Entry 9NWI (electron microscopy, 2.80 A resolution); this record covers chains R and Z of the 30 polymer chains in the assembly.

== Chain R ==
Name: Head-to-Tail adapter
Organism: Pseudomonas virus Pa223
UniProt: A0A5P1KVX0 (A0A5P1KVX0_9CAUD); numbering as in UniProt (aligned over 1-208)
Amino-acid sequence (208 residues; row label = number of the first residue in the row):
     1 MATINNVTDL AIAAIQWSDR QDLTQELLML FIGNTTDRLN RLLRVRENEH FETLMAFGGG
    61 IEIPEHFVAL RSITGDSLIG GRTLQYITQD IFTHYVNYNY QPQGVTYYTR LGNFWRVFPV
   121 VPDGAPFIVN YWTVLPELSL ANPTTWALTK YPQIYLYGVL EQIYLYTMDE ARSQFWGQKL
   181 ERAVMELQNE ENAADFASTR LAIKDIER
Unresolved in the structure: 1

== Chain Z ==
Name: Capsid and scaffold protein
Organism: Pseudomonas virus Pa223
UniProt: A0A5Q5ANX5 (A0A5Q5ANX5_9CAUD); numbering as in UniProt (aligned over 1-513)
Amino-acid sequence (513 residues; row label = number of the first residue in the row):
     1 MALERQEVKN PTGIVTDIAP ADLPLEKWSF GNNVRFKNGK AQKALGHTPI FDTAQAPILD
    61 MFPFIRNNIP YWLLCGEQRM YLADGTTVVD VSPGGHSASV TSRWSSGSFN GVIFANNPSN
   121 YPYVLMPQNS GFIPMPNWPA NTFAKRMKSF KNFMIALNVT QNSVEMPQMV WWSTSADAGG
   181 IPVSWDPTDP TKDAGQNTLA DTNGAIVDGV KLRDSFIIYK EDSVYSMRYI GGLFIFQFQQ
   241 LFNDVGILGP NCAIEFDGNH FVVGHGDVYV HNGVQKQSVI DAQVRKFFFS DINPDNYQRT
   301 FVIADHVNTE MWVCYSSTRS EPGKHCDRAI IWNWKENTWS IRDLPNVLSG AYGIIDPKVS
   361 NLWDDDPNPW DTYTSVWGEG SYNPAKSSMI FSSFQDKKLF LFGNNSTFSG QNFVSTLERS
   421 DIYLGDDRMM KTVSAIIPHI TGNGTCNIWV GNAQVQGSGI RWKGPYPYRI GQDYKIDTKH
   481 VGRYIALKFD FSSEGDWYFN GYTIEMAPKA GMR
Unresolved in the structure: 1

== How chain R and chain Z interact ==
Pairs across the interface (11; chain R residue first):
  Asp-19(R) / Lys-475(Z)  salt bridge
  Asp-19(R) / Asp-477(Z)
  Arg-20(R) / Ser-434(Z)
  Arg-20(R) / Asp-477(Z)
  Arg-20(R) / Thr-478(Z)
  Gln-21(R) / Asp-477(Z)  hydrogen bond (backbone-side chain)
  Asp-22(R) / Asp-477(Z)
  Asp-22(R) / Thr-478(Z)
  Tyr-166(R) / Lys-479(Z)  hydrogen bond (backbone-side chain)
  Met-168(R) / Lys-479(Z)
  Met-168(R) / Val-481(Z)  hydrophobic
Other interface residues (no listed pair), chain R (7 interface residues in all): Thr-167
Other interface residues (no listed pair), chain Z (8 interface residues in all): Thr-432, Ala-507

== Summary ==
Chain R and chain Z form an interface of 7 and 8 residues respectively; the contacts include 2 hydrogen bonds
and 1 salt bridge. Polar pairs include Asp-19(R)/Lys-475(Z), Gln-21(R)/Asp-477(Z) and Tyr-166(R)/Lys-479(Z).
Chain R is Head-to-Tail adapter and chain Z is Capsid and scaffold protein, both from Pseudomonas virus Pa223;
the structure, Pseudomonas phage Pa223 tail (C6 symmetry), was determined by electron microscopy.
